9OJU - chains C and D of the 7 polymer chains in the assembly; structure by electron microscopy, 2.97 A resolution.

== Chain C (and D) ==
Molecule: Vesicle-fusing ATPase
Organism: Cricetulus griseus
Notes: EC 3.6.4.6; chain D of this document is another copy of the same molecule, construct and numbering; everything in this record applies to it too
UniProt: P18708 (NSF_CRIGR); residue numbers follow UniProt; this construct covers 1-744
Amino-acid sequence (747 residues; numbered -2 to 744; the number before each row is that of its first residue; numbers below 1 keep their minus sign (Gly-2 is residue -2)):
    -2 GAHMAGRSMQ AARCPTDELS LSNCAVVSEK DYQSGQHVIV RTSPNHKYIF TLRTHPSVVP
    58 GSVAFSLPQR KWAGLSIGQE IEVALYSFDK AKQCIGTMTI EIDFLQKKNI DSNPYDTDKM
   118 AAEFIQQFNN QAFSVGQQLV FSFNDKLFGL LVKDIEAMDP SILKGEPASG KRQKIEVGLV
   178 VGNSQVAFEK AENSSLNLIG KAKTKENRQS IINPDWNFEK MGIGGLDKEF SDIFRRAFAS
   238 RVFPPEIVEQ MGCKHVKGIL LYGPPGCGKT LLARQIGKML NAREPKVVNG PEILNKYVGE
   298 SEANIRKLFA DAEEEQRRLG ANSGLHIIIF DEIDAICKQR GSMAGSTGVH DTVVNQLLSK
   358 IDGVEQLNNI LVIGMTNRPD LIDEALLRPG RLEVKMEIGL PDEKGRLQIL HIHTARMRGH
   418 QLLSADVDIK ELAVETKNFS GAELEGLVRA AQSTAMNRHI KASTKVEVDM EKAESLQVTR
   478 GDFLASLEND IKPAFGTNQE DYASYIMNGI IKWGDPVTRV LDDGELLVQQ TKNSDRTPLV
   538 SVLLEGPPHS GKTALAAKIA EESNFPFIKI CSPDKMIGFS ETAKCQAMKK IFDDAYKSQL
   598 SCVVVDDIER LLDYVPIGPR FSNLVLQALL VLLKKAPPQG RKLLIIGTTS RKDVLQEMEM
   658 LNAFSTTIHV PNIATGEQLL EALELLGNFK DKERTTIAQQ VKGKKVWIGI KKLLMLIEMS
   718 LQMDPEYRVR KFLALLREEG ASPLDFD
Unresolved in the structure: -2 to 205, 741-744
Sequence notes: expression tag (-2 to 0)
Curated features (UniProtKB/Swiss-Prot):
  - binding site (ATP): Asn505 to Trp510, Pro545 to Leu552
  - binding site (Mg(2+)): Thr550
  - modified residue: Lys105 (N6-acetyllysine), Ser207 (Phosphoserine), Tyr259 (Phosphotyrosine), Ser569 (Phosphoserine)
Ligand contacts:
  - ATP (adenosine-5'-triphosphate), molecule 1: Gly219, Ile220, Gly221, Leu223, Pro261, Pro262, Gly263, Cys264, Gly265, Lys266, Thr267, Leu268, Asn374, Ile406, His410, Gly438, Ala439, Glu442
  - ATP, molecule 2: Asp359, Arg385, Arg388
  - ATP, molecule 3: Ile503, Met504, Asn505, Gly506, Ile507, Ile508, Trp510, Val514, Pro545, His546, Ser547, Gly548, Lys549, Thr550, Ala551, Leu552, Asp604, Ile707, Lys708, Leu711
From the paper describing this entry:
  - binding site for ATP: Asp328, Glu329, Asn374, Arg385, Arg388
  - post-translational modification sites: Ser207 (citing earlier work)

== Chain C / chain D interface ==
Residue-residue contacts (78):
  Pro211(C) - Lys462(D)  hydrogen bond (backbone-side chain)
  Asp212(C) - Lys462(D)
  Trp213(C) - Thr461(D)
  Trp213(C) - Lys462(D)
  Asn214(C) - Thr461(D)
  Phe215(C) - Ser460(D)
  Glu216(C) - Ser460(D)
  Arg232(C) - Ser450(D)
  Arg232(C) - Thr451(D)  hydrogen bond
  Arg232(C) - Asn454(D)
  Arg232(C) - Asp487(D)  salt bridge
  Arg233(C) - Asp487(D)  salt bridge
  Val239(C) - Val463(D)  hydrophobic
  Val239(C) - Val465(D)  hydrophobic
  Phe240(C) - Met453(D)  hydrophobic
  Phe240(C) - Ala470(D)  hydrophobic
  Pro241(C) - Met467(D)  hydrophobic
  Glu246(C) - Arg413(D)  salt bridge
  Gln247(C) - Arg413(D)
  Met248(C) - Met414(D)  hydrophobic
  Met248(C) - Leu419(D)  hydrophobic
  Met248(C) - Gln449(D)
  Cys250(C) - Gln449(D)
  Lys251(C) - Glu442(D)
  Lys251(C) - Arg446(D)
  Val295(C) - Asn292(D)
  Val295(C) - Lys293(D)  hydrogen bond (backbone-backbone)
  Val295(C) - Ser343(D)
  Glu297(C) - Lys293(D)
  Arg303(C) - Pro288(D)
  Arg303(C) - Glu289(D)
  Gln336(C) - Arg375(D)
  Arg337(C) - Arg375(D)
  Ser339(C) - Arg375(D)  hydrogen bond
  Thr344(C) - Lys335(D)
  Thr349(C) - Pro288(D)
  Asn352(C) - Glu329(D)
  Asn352(C) - Ala332(D)
  Gln353(C) - Asn286(D)
  Gln353(C) - Pro288(D)
  Ser356(C) - Asn286(D)
  Ser356(C) - Gly287(D)
  Ser356(C) - Asp328(D)
  Gly360(C) - Arg271(D)  hydrogen bond (backbone-side chain)
  Val361(C) - Arg271(D)  hydrogen bond (backbone-side chain)
  Gln363(C) - Arg271(D)
  Pro386(C) - Glu440(D)
  Pro386(C) - Arg446(D)
  Glu390(C) - Gly443(D)
  Glu390(C) - Arg446(D)  salt bridge
  Leu523(C) - Gln719(D)
  Gln526(C) - Gln719(D)
  Gln527(C) - Glu715(D)
  Gln527(C) - Met716(D)
  Gln527(C) - Gln719(D)
  Asn530(C) - Gln719(D)  hydrogen bond
  Ser531(C) - Glu715(D)  hydrogen bond
  Arg533(C) - Met504(D)
  Arg533(C) - Leu683(D)
  Arg533(C) - Asn685(D)
  Thr534(C) - Met712(D)
  Thr534(C) - Glu715(D)
  Pro535(C) - Met504(D)
  Pro616(C) - Arg617(D)
  Phe618(C) - Arg617(D)  hydrogen bond (backbone-side chain)
  Asn620(C) - Asp610(D)
  Gln624(C) - Arg607(D)  hydrogen bond
  Gln624(C) - Asp610(D)
  Gln624(C) - Tyr611(D)
  Val628(C) - Asp571(D)
  Val628(C) - Ile574(D)  hydrophobic
  Lys631(C) - Asp604(D)  salt bridge
  Glu654(C) - Ile614(D)
  Glu656(C) - Pro613(D)
  Asn659(C) - His546(D)
  Ser662(C) - Lys709(D)
  Ser662(C) - Met712(D)
  Ser662(C) - Met716(D)
Also at the interface, not in a pair above, chain C (76 interface residues in all): Phe231, Ala236, Ser237, Val245, Val253, Tyr294, Gly296, Glu299, Met340, Ala341, Asp348, Leu355, Lys357, Glu381, Ala382, Arg385, Leu536, Lys586, Arg617, Leu621, Leu623, Leu627, Leu629, Lys632, Met655, Thr663
Also at the interface, not in a pair above, chain D (71 interface residues in all): Pro262, Gly263, Thr267, Val284, Leu291, Met340, Leu378, His417, Ala439, His456, Ile457, Ala459, Leu473, Ile488, Ala491, Asn505, Pro570, Phe576, Val612, Leu711

== In short ==
The interface between chain C and chain D involves 76 residues on one side and 71 on the other, with 10
hydrogen bonds and 5 salt bridges. Among the polar pairs are Arg232(C)-Asp487(D), Arg233(C)-Asp487(D) and
Glu246(C)-Arg413(D). The paper reports a binding site for ATP at Asp328(C), Glu329(C) and Asn374(C) among
others; a modification site at Ser207(C).
Both chains are Vesicle-fusing ATPase (Cricetulus griseus). Entry 9OJU (21bin20S complex (NSF-alphaSNAP-2:1
syntaxin-1a:SNAP-25), non-hydrolyzing, class 4) was determined by electron microscopy together with 9OJR,
9OJZ, 9OK3, 9OK5, 9OKC, 9OLJ and 17 further entries from the same study.
